Entry 8U89 (electron microscopy, 3.30 A resolution); this record covers chains A and B of the 3 polymer chains in the assembly.

Chain A:
Protein: Serine/threonine-protein phosphatase 2A 65 kDa regulatory subunit A alpha isoform
From: Homo sapiens
UniProtKB: P30153 (2AAA_HUMAN); residue numbers follow UniProt; this construct covers 1-589
Chain sequence (589 residues; each row starts with the number of its first residue):
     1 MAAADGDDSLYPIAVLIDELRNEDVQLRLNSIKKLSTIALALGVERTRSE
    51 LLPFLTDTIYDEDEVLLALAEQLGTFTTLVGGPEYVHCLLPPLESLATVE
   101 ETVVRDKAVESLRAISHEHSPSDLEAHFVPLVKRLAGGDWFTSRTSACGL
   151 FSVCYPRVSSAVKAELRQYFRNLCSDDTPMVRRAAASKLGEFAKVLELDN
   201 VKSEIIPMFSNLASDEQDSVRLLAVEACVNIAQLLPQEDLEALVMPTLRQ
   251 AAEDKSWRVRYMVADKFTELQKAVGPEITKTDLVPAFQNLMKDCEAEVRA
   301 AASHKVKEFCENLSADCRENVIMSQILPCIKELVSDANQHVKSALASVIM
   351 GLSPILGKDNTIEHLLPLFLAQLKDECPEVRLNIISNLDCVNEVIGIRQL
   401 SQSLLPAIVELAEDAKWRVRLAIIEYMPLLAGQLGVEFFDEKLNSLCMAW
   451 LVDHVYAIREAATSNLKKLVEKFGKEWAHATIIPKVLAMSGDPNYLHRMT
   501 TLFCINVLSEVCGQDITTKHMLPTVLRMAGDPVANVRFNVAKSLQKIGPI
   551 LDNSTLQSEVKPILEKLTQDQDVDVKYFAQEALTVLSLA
Unresolved in the structure: 1-23
Curated features (UniProtKB/Swiss-Prot):
  - modified residue: Ala2 (N-acetylalanine), Lys280 (N6-acetyllysine)
  - natural variant: Val132 (V132L: In HJS2), Pro179 (P179L: In HJS2), Met180 (M180T: In HJS2; M180V: In HJS2), Arg182 (R182W: In HJS2), Arg258 (R258H: In HJS2), Val470 (V470A: In HJS2; uncertain significance), Arg498 (R498L: In HJS2)

Chain B:
Protein: Serine/threonine-protein phosphatase 2A 56 kDa regulatory subunit delta isoform
From: Homo sapiens
UniProtKB: Q14738 (2A5D_HUMAN); numbering as in UniProt (aligned over 1-602)
Chain sequence (602 residues; numbered 1 to 602; the number before each row is that of its first residue):
     1 MPYKLKKEKEPPKVAKCTAKPSSSGKDGGGENTEEAQPQPQPQPQPQAQS
    51 QPPSSNKRPSNSTPPPTQLSKIKYSGGPQIVKKERRQSSSRFNLSKNREL
   101 QKLPALKDSPTQEREELFIQKLRQCCVLFDFVSDPLSDLKFKEVKRAGLN
   151 EMVEYITHSRDVVTEAIYPEAVTMFSVNLFRTLPPSSNPTGAEFDPKEDE
   201 PTLEAAWPHLQLVYEFFLRFLESPDFQPNIAKKYIDQKFVLALLDLFDSE
   251 DPRERDFLKTILHRIYGKFLGLRAYIRRQINHIFYRFIYETEHHNGIAEL
   301 LEILGSIINGFALPLKEEHKMFLIRVLLPLHKVKSLSVYHPQLAYCVVQF
   351 LEKESSLTEPVIVGLLKFWPKTHSPKEVMFLNELEEILDVIEPSEFSKVM
   401 EPLFRQLAKCVSSPHFQVAERALYYWNNEYIMSLISDNAARVLPIMFPAL
   451 YRNSKSHWNKTIHGLIYNALKLFMEMNQKLFDDCTQQYKAEKQKGRFRMK
   501 EREEMWQKIEELARLNPQYPMFRAPPPLPPVYSMETETPTAEDIQLLKRT
   551 VETEAVQMLKDIKKEKVLLRRKSELPQDVYTIKALEAHKRAEEFLTASQE
   601 AL
Unresolved in the structure: 1-104, 478-602
Differences from the reference sequence: engineered mutation Lys197 (Glu in Q14738)
Curated features (UniProtKB/Swiss-Prot):
  - region: Gln37 to Pro52 (8 X 2 AA approximate tandem repeats of Q-P)
  - motif: Arg523 to Pro530 (SH3-binding), Lys548 to Glu565 (Nuclear localization signal)
  - modified residue: Thr63 (Phosphothreonine), Ser88 (Phosphoserine), Ser89 (Phosphoserine), Ser90 (Phosphoserine), Ser573 (Phosphoserine), Ser598 (Phosphoserine)
  - natural variant: Pro53 (P53S: Found in a patient with delayed psychomotor development, no speech and cataracts), Glu198 (E198K: In HJS1), Glu200 (E200K: In HJS1), Pro201 (P201R: In HJS1), Trp207 (W207R: In HJS1)

How chain A and chain B interact:
Contacting residue pairs (18):
  Glu100(A) - Tyr289(B)
  Glu100(A) - Arg325(B)  salt bridge
  Glu101(A) - Lys332(B)  salt bridge
  Thr102(A) - Tyr289(B)
  Trp140(A) - Tyr285(B)
  Trp140(A) - Arg325(B)
  Phe141(A) - Tyr285(B)  hydrophobic
  Thr142(A) - Arg325(B)
  Pro179(A) - His282(B)
  Met180(A) - Glu290(B)
  Arg183(A) - Glu290(B)  salt bridge
  Glu216(A) - Lys238(B)  salt bridge
  Ser219(A) - Arg286(B)
  Lys255(A) - Thr182(B)  hydrogen bond (backbone-side chain)
  Trp257(A) - Thr182(B)
  Trp257(A) - Leu183(B)  hydrogen bond (side chain-backbone)
  Trp257(A) - Pro185(B)  hydrophobic
  Glu295(A) - Pro185(B)
Interface residues without a listed pair, chain A (22 interface residues in all): Glu62, Arg105, Asp177, Thr178, Gln217, Asp218, Ser256, Arg258
Interface residues without a listed pair, chain B (17 interface residues in all): Pro184, Leu241, Arg278, Met321, Pro329, Lys367

Summary:
Chain A and chain B form an interface of 22 and 17 residues respectively, with 2 hydrogen bonds and 4 salt
bridges. Among the polar pairs are Glu100(A)-Arg325(B), Glu101(A)-Lys332(B) and Arg183(A)-Glu290(B).
Chain A is Serine/threonine-protein phosphatase 2A 65 kDa regulatory subunit A alpha isoform and chain B is
Serine/threonine-protein phosphatase 2A 56 kDa regulatory subunit delta isoform, both from Homo sapiens; the
structure, The structure of the PP2A-B56Delta holoenzyme mutant - E197K, was determined by electron microscopy
together with 8U1X from the same study.
